PDB entry 5JS9 | X-ray diffraction, 6.92 A resolution (low resolution: residue-level contacts below are approximate; hydrogen-bond / salt-bridge calls are withheld) | chains C and E of the 6 polymer chains in the assembly

[Chain C]
Protein: gp120
Source organism: Human immunodeficiency virus 1
Sequence (480 residues; row label = number of the first residue in the row):
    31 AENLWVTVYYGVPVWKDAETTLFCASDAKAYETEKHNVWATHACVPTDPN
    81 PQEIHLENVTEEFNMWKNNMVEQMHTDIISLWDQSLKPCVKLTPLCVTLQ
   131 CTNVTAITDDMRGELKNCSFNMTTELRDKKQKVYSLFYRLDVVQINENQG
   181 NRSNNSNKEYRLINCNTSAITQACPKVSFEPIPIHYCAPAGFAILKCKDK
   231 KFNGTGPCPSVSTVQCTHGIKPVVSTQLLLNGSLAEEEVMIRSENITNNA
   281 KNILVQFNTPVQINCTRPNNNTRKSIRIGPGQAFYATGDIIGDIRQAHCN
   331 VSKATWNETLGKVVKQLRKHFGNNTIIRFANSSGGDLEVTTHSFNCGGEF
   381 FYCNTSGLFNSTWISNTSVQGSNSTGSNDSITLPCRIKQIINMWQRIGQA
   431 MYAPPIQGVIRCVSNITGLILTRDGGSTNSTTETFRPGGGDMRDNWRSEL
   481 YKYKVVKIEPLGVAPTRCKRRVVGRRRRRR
Not modelled in the structure: 31-32, 136-139, 177-186, 400-407, 502-510
Cystine bridges: Cys-54/Cys-74, Cys-119/Cys-204, Cys-126/Cys-195, Cys-131/Cys-148, Cys-217/Cys-246, Cys-227/Cys-238, Cys-376/Cys-442, Cys-383/Cys-415
Covalently attached groups: N-acetylglucosamine (NAG) linked to Asn-133, Asn-147, Asn-151, Asn-196, Asn-294, Asn-337, Asn-353, Asn-361, Asn-384, Asn-390, Asn-445; glycan linked to Asn-233, Asn-261, Asn-275, Asn-300, Asn-330

[Chain E]
Protein: broadly neutralizing antibody 8ANC195 heavy chain
Source organism: Homo sapiens
Notes: antibody fragment or engineered binder
Sequence (238 residues; each row starts with the number of its first residue):
     1 QIHLVQSGTEVKKPGSSVTVSCKAYGVNTFGLYAVNWVRQAPGQSLEYIG
    51 QIWRWKSSASHHFRGRVLISAVDLTGSSPPISSLEIKNLTSDDTAVYFCT
   101 TTSTYDKWSGLHHDGVMAFSSWGQGTLISVSAASTKGPSVFPLAPSSKST
   151 SGGTAALGCLVKDYFPEPVTVSWNSGALTSGVHTFPAVLQSSGLYSLSSV
   201 VTVPSSSLGTQTYICNVNHKPSNTKVDKKVEPKSCDKT
Not modelled in the structure: 148-152, 206-209, 234-238
Cystine bridges: Cys-22/Cys-99, Cys-159/Cys-215

[How chain C and chain E interact]
Pairs across the interface (36):
  Val-44(C) / Trp-108(E)
  Trp-45(C) / Lys-107(E)
  Trp-45(C) / Trp-108(E)
  Lys-46(C) / Trp-108(E)
  Asp-47(C) / Tyr-105(E)
  Thr-90(C) / Arg-54(E)
  Glu-91(C) / Lys-107(E)
  Glu-92(C) / Gly-31(E)
  Glu-92(C) / Leu-32(E)
  Glu-92(C) / Trp-53(E)
  Glu-92(C) / Arg-54(E)
  Glu-92(C) / Thr-104(E)
  Glu-92(C) / Tyr-105(E)
  Phe-93(C) / Leu-32(E)
  Asn-94(C) / Leu-32(E)
  Thr-235(C) / Thr-29(E)
  Gly-236(C) / Gly-31(E)
  Gly-236(C) / Leu-32(E)
  Pro-237(C) / Gly-31(E)
  Pro-237(C) / Arg-54(E)
  Asn-275(C) / Leu-74(E)
  Ile-276(C) / Leu-74(E)
  Ile-276(C) / Thr-75(E)
  Ile-276(C) / Gly-76(E)
  Thr-277(C) / Leu-74(E)
  Thr-277(C) / Thr-75(E)
  Thr-277(C) / Gly-76(E)
  Thr-277(C) / Ser-77(E)
  Thr-277(C) / Ser-78(E)
  His-350(C) / Leu-74(E)
  His-350(C) / Thr-75(E)
  His-350(C) / Gly-76(E)
  Phe-351(C) / Thr-75(E)
  Phe-351(C) / Gly-76(E)
  Arg-453(C) / Gly-76(E)
  Asn-459(C) / Ser-77(E)
Also at the interface, not in a pair above, chain C (20 interface residues in all): Lys-484
Also at the interface, not in a pair above, chain E (15 interface residues in all): Pro-79

[Summary]
Chain C and chain E form an interface of 20 and 15 residues respectively. Covalently linked
N-acetylglucosamine: at Asn-133(C), Asn-147(C), Asn-151(C), Asn-196(C), Asn-233(C) and Asn-261(C) and 10 more.
Here chain C is gp120 (Human immunodeficiency virus 1) and chain E is broadly neutralizing antibody 8ANC195
heavy chain (Homo sapiens). Entry 5JS9 (Uncleaved prefusion optimized gp140 trimer with an engineered
8-residue HR1 turn bound to broadly neutralizing antibodies ...) was determined by X-ray diffraction (same
publication as 5JSA).
